Entry 8RTF (X-ray diffraction, 2.80 A resolution); this record covers chains B and H of the 8 polymer chains in the assembly.

[Chain B]
Name: Pyruvate kinase
Organism: Trypanosoma congolense
Notes: EC 2.7.1.40
Reference sequence: G0UYF4 (G0UYF4_TRYCI); residue numbers follow UniProt; this construct covers 1-499
Sequence (514 residues; each row starts with the number of its first residue):
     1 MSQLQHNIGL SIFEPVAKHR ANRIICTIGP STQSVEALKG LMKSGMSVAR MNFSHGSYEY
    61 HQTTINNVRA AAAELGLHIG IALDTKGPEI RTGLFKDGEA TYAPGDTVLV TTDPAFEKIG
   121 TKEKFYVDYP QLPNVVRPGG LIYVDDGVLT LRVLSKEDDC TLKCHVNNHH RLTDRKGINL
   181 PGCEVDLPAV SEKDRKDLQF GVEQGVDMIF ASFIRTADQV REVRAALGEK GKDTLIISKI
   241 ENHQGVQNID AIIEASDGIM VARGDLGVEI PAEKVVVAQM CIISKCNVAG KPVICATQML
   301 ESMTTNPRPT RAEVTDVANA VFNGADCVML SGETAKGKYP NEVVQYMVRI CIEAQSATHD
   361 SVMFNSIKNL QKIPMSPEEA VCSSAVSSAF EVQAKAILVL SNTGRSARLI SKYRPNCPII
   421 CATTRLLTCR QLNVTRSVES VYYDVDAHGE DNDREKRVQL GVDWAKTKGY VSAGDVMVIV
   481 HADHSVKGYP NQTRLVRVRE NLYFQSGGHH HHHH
Unresolved in the structure: 1, 91-186, 502-514
Sequence notes: expression tag (500-514)
Reported in the primary citation:
  - allosteric site: Phe-13, Pro-15, Arg-20, Ala-21, Asn-22, Ser-44, Tyr-143, Pro-181, Cys-183, Val-268, Val-348, Ile-350, Cys-351, Ile-352 (from molecular simulation)

[Chain H]
Name: Camelid single-domain antibody 42 (sdAb42)
Organism: Vicugna pacos
Notes: antibody fragment or engineered binder
Sequence (149 residues; numbered 1 to 149; the number before each row is that of its first residue):
     1 QVQLQESGGG LVQSGGSLKL SCAASGSNFS SGRTFSTDAI GWFRQAPGKE REFVGGISWN
    61 GGITDYVDSV KGRFTISRDN AKNTVYLQMN SLQPEDTAVY YCAGRDSWYF SKVPDEYRYW
   121 GQGTQVTVSS AAAYPYDVPD YGSHHHHHH
Unresolved in the structure: 131-149
Cystine bridges: Cys-22/Cys-102

[How chain B and chain H interact]
Contacting residue pairs (20):
  Ile-12(B) with Trp-108(H), hydrogen bond (backbone-side chain)
  Phe-13(B) with Arg-105(H); Ser-107(H); Trp-108(H), hydrophobic; Tyr-109(H), hydrophobic
  Pro-15(B) with Arg-105(H); Asp-106(H)
  Arg-20(B) with Ser-30(H)
  Lys-43(B) with Phe-29(H)
  Ser-44(B) with Phe-29(H)
  Gln-345(B) with Gly-32(H); Thr-34(H)
  Val-348(B) with Ser-30(H); Ser-31(H); Gly-32(H)
  Arg-349(B) with Ser-31(H); Gly-32(H), hydrogen bond (side chain-backbone); Thr-37(H)
  Ile-352(B) with Ser-30(H); Ser-31(H)
Also at the interface, not in a pair above, chain B (11 interface residues in all): Glu-14
Also at the interface, not in a pair above, chain H (14 interface residues in all): Ser-27, Arg-33, Glu-116

[Overview]
The interface between chain B and chain H involves 11 residues on one side and 14 on the other, with 2
hydrogen bonds. Polar contacts include Ile-12(B)/Trp-108(H) and Arg-349(B)/Gly-32(H). The paper reports an
allosteric site at Phe-13(B), Pro-15(B) and Arg-20(B) among others.
Chain B is Pyruvate kinase (Trypanosoma congolense) and chain H is Camelid single-domain antibody 42 (sdAb42)
(Vicugna pacos); the structure, Crystal structure of Trypanosoma congolense pyruvate kinase in complex with a
single-domain antibody (TcoPYK-sdAb42), was determined by X-ray diffraction together with 8RVR from the same
study.
